Entry 1QLB (X-ray diffraction, 2.33 A resolution); this record covers chains B and F of the 6 polymer chains in the assembly.

== Chain B ==
Protein: Fumarate reductase iron-sulfur protein
Organism: Wolinella succinogenes
Notes: EC 1.3.99.1
UniProtKB: P17596 (FRDB_WOLSU); numbering as in UniProt (aligned over 1-239)
Amino-acid sequence (239 residues; each row starts with the number of its first residue):
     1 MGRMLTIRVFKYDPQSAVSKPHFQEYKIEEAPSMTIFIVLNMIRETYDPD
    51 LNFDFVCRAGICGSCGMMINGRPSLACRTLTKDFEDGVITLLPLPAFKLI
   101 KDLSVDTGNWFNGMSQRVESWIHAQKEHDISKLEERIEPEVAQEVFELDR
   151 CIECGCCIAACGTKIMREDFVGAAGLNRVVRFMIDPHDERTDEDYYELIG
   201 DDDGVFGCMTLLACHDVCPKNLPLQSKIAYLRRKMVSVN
Bound ions: 2Fe-2S cluster Fe: C57, C62, C65, C77; 4Fe-4S cluster Fe: C151, C154, C157, C218; 3Fe-4S cluster Fe: C161, C208, C214
Residues lining bound ligands:
  - 3Fe-4S cluster (F3S): C161, T163, F170, A173, C208, M209, T210, L211, L212, A213, C214, I228
  - 2Fe-2S cluster (FES): F55, V56, C57, R58, G60, I61, C62, G63, S64, C65, L75, C77
  - 4Fe-4S cluster (SF4): F111, C151, I152, E153, C154, G155, C156, C157, A174, C218, P219, K220, L222, L224
Swiss-Prot annotation at these positions:
  - binding site ([2Fe-2S] cluster): C57, C62, C65, C77
  - binding site ([4Fe-4S] cluster): C151, C154, C157, C218
  - binding site ([3Fe-4S] cluster): C161, C208, C214

== Chain F ==
Protein: Fumarate reductase cytochrome B subunit
Organism: Wolinella succinogenes
UniProtKB: P17413 (FRDC_WOLSU); residue numbers follow UniProt; this construct covers 1-256
Amino-acid sequence (256 residues; each row starts with the number of its first residue):
     1 MTNESILESYSGVTPERKKSRMPAKLDWWQSATGLFLGLFMIGHMFFVST
    51 ILLGDNVMLWVTKKFELDFIFEGGKPIVVSFLAAFVFAVFIAHAFLAMRK
   101 FPINYRQYLTFKTHKDLMRHGDTTLWWIQAMTGFAMFFLGSVHLYIMMTQ
   151 PQTIGPVSSSFRMVSEWMWPLYLVLLFAVELHGSVGLYRLAVKWGWFDGE
   201 TPDKTRANLKKLKTLMSAFLIVLGLLTFGAYVKKGLEQTDPNIDYKYFDY
   251 KRTHHR
Unresolved in the structure: 255-256
Bound ions: heme Fe site 1: H44, H143; heme Fe site 2: H93, H182
Residues lining bound ligands:
  - heme (HEM), molecule 1: Q30, S31, G34, L35, L37, G38, M41, F90, H93, A94, A97, K100, F101, W126, Q129, A130, G133, M136, F137, V179, H182, G183, G186, L187, L190, K193
  - heme (HEM), molecule 2: F40, M41, H44, M45, V48, V79, L82, A83, V86, F90, M136, G140, H143, L144, M147, I154, S159, R162, Y172, L175, L176, V179, G224, T227, F228, Y231
Swiss-Prot annotation at these positions:
  - binding site (heme b): H44, H93, H143, H182
  - mutagenesis: H44 (H44A: Loss of fumarate reductase activity), H93 (H93A: Loss of fumarate reductase activity), H114 (H114A: Slight reduction in fumarate reductase activity), H120 (H120A: Reduction in fumarate reductase activity), H143 (H143A/M/K: Loss of fumarate reductase activity), H182 (H182A: Loss of fumarate reductase activity)

== How chain B and chain F interact ==
Residue-residue contacts (22; chain B residue first):
  R8(B) - N3(F)
  F10(B) - L7(F)  hydrophobic
  F10(B) - Y10(F)  hydrophobic
  Y12(B) - S11(F)
  Y12(B) - R17(F)  hydrogen bond
  D13(B) - R17(F)
  P14(B) - R17(F)  hydrogen bond (backbone-side chain)
  S16(B) - R17(F)  hydrogen bond (backbone-side chain)
  A17(B) - R17(F)  hydrogen bond (backbone-side chain)
  S19(B) - R17(F)  hydrogen bond (backbone-side chain)
  K20(B) - P15(F)
  K20(B) - E16(F)
  P21(B) - L7(F)
  P21(B) - S11(F)
  P21(B) - T14(F)
  F23(B) - N3(F)
  F23(B) - L7(F)  hydrophobic
  M68(B) - Y10(F)
  L92(B) - Y10(F)
  P93(B) - Y10(F)
  P95(B) - Y10(F)
  D202(B) - Y105(F)
Other interface residues (no listed pair), chain B (18 interface residues in all): V18, H22
Other interface residues (no listed pair), chain F (11 interface residues in all): I6, V13

== Overview ==
Chain B and chain F form an interface of 18 and 11 residues respectively, with 5 hydrogen bonds. Polar
contacts include Y12(B)-R17(F), P14(B)-R17(F) and S16(B)-R17(F). Chain B binds 2Fe-2S cluster, 3Fe-4S cluster
and 4Fe-4S cluster. Chain F binds heme.
Chain B is Fumarate reductase iron-sulfur protein and chain F is Fumarate reductase cytochrome B subunit, both
from Wolinella succinogenes; the structure, respiratory complex II-like fumarate reductase from Wolinella
succinogenes, was determined by X-ray diffraction.
